1NTO - chains A and B of the 4 polymer chains in the assembly; structure by X-ray diffraction, 1.94 A resolution.

Chain A (and B):
Protein: NAD-dependent alcohol dehydrogenase
Organism: Sulfolobus solfataricus
Notes: EC 1.1.1.1; chain B of this document is another copy of the same molecule, construct and numbering; everything in this record applies to it too
UniProt: P39462 (ADH_SULSO); residue numbers follow UniProt; this construct covers 1-347
Amino-acid sequence (347 residues; row label = number of the first residue in the row):
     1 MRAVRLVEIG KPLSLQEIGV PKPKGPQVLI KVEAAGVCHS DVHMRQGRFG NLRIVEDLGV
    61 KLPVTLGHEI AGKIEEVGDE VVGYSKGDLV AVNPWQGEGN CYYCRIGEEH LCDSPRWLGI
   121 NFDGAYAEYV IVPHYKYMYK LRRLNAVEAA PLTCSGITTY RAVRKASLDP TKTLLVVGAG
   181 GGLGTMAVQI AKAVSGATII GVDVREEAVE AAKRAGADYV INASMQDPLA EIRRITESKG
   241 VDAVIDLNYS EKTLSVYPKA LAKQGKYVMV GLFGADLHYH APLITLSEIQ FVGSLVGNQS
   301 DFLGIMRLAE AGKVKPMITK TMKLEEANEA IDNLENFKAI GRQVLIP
Construct notes: engineered mutation Tyr249 (Asn in P39462)
Ion coordination: Zn2+ site 1: Cys38, His68, Glu69, Cys154; Zn2+ site 2: Glu98, Cys101, Cys104, Cys112
Curated features (UniProtKB/Swiss-Prot):
  - binding site (Zn(2+)): Cys38, His68, Glu98, Cys101, Cys104, Cys112, Cys154
  - modified residue (N6-methyllysine): Lys11, Lys213

Chain A / chain B interface:
Contacting residue pairs - 109 pairs, chain A then chain B:
  Asn51(A) - Pro282(B)
  Asn51(A) - Leu286(B)
  Leu52(A) - Leu286(B)  hydrophobic
  Tyr102(A) - Thr171(B)
  Tyr102(A) - Lys172(B)
  Tyr102(A) - Lys239(B)
  Tyr103(A) - Lys239(B)
  Tyr103(A) - Ala262(B)
  Tyr103(A) - Lys263(B)  hydrogen bond (side chain-backbone)
  Tyr103(A) - Gln264(B)
  Ile106(A) - Gln264(B)
  Glu108(A) - Gln264(B)  hydrogen bond
  His110(A) - Glu288(B)  salt bridge
  Leu111(A) - Lys263(B)  hydrogen bond (backbone-side chain)
  Leu111(A) - Gln264(B)
  Leu111(A) - Glu288(B)
  Cys112(A) - Lys263(B)
  Asp113(A) - Lys263(B)  salt bridge
  Arg161(A) - Gln264(B)
  Arg161(A) - Glu288(B)  salt bridge
  Lys165(A) - Glu288(B)  salt bridge
  Thr171(A) - Tyr102(B)  hydrogen bond
  Lys172(A) - Tyr102(B)
  Lys239(A) - Tyr102(B)
  Lys239(A) - Tyr103(B)
  Tyr249(A) - Ala281(B)
  Tyr249(A) - Pro282(B)
  Tyr249(A) - Thr285(B)
  Ala262(A) - Tyr103(B)
  Lys263(A) - Tyr103(B)  hydrogen bond (backbone-side chain)
  Lys263(A) - Leu111(B)  hydrogen bond (side chain-backbone)
  Lys263(A) - Cys112(B)  hydrogen bond (side chain-backbone)
  Lys263(A) - Asp113(B)  salt bridge
  Gln264(A) - Tyr103(B)
  Gln264(A) - Ile106(B)
  Gln264(A) - Glu108(B)
  Gln264(A) - Leu111(B)
  Gln264(A) - Arg161(B)
  Met269(A) - Ala281(B)  hydrophobic
  Met269(A) - Thr285(B)
  Gly271(A) - Thr285(B)  hydrogen bond (backbone-side chain)
  Leu272(A) - Pro282(B)
  Leu272(A) - Thr285(B)
  Leu272(A) - Leu286(B)  hydrophobic
  Phe273(A) - Pro282(B)
  Gly274(A) - His280(B)
  Ala275(A) - His280(B)  hydrogen bond (backbone-side chain)
  Ala275(A) - Ala281(B)  hydrogen bond (backbone-backbone)
  Ala275(A) - Pro282(B)
  Asp276(A) - Tyr279(B)
  Asp276(A) - His280(B)  salt bridge
  Leu277(A) - Leu277(B)
  Leu277(A) - His278(B)
  Leu277(A) - Tyr279(B)  hydrogen bond (backbone-backbone)
  Leu277(A) - Ile284(B)  hydrophobic
  His278(A) - Leu277(B)
  His278(A) - His278(B)  hydrogen bond
  Tyr279(A) - Asp276(B)
  Tyr279(A) - Leu277(B)  hydrogen bond (backbone-backbone)
  His280(A) - Ala275(B)
  His280(A) - Asp276(B)  salt bridge
  Ala281(A) - Tyr249(B)  hydrophobic
  Ala281(A) - Met269(B)  hydrophobic
  Ala281(A) - Ala275(B)  hydrogen bond (backbone-backbone)
  Pro282(A) - Asn51(B)
  Pro282(A) - Tyr249(B)
  Pro282(A) - Leu272(B)
  Pro282(A) - Phe273(B)
  Pro282(A) - Ala275(B)
  Ile284(A) - Leu277(B)  hydrophobic
  Ile284(A) - Gly293(B)
  Thr285(A) - Tyr249(B)
  Thr285(A) - Met269(B)
  Thr285(A) - Gly271(B)  hydrogen bond (side chain-backbone)
  Thr285(A) - Leu272(B)
  Thr285(A) - Gly293(B)
  Thr285(A) - Ser294(B)
  Thr285(A) - Leu295(B)
  Leu286(A) - Asn51(B)
  Leu286(A) - Leu52(B)  hydrophobic
  Leu286(A) - Leu111(B)
  Leu286(A) - Leu272(B)  hydrophobic
  Leu286(A) - Leu295(B)  hydrophobic
  Glu288(A) - His110(B)  salt bridge
  Glu288(A) - Leu111(B)
  Glu288(A) - Arg161(B)  salt bridge
  Glu288(A) - Lys165(B)  salt bridge
  Glu288(A) - Gly293(B)
  Glu288(A) - Ser294(B)
  Glu288(A) - Leu295(B)
  Ile289(A) - Phe291(B)
  Ile289(A) - Val292(B)
  Ile289(A) - Gly293(B)  hydrogen bond (backbone-backbone)
  Gln290(A) - Gln290(B)
  Gln290(A) - Phe291(B)
  Gln290(A) - Val292(B)
  Phe291(A) - Ile289(B)
  Phe291(A) - Gln290(B)
  Phe291(A) - Phe291(B)  hydrogen bond (backbone-backbone)
  Val292(A) - Ile289(B)
  Val292(A) - Gln290(B)
  Gly293(A) - Ile284(B)
  Gly293(A) - Thr285(B)
  Gly293(A) - Glu288(B)
  Gly293(A) - Ile289(B)  hydrogen bond (backbone-backbone)
  Ser294(A) - Thr285(B)
  Leu295(A) - Thr285(B)
  Leu295(A) - Leu286(B)  hydrophobic
  Leu295(A) - Glu288(B)
Also at the interface, not in a pair above, chain A (47 interface residues in all): Phe49, Asp242, Leu254, Val270
Also at the interface, not in a pair above, chain B (48 interface residues in all): Phe49, Asp242, Leu254, Val270, Gly274, Leu283

Summary:
The interface between chain A and chain B involves 47 residues on one side and 48 on the other, with 18
hydrogen bonds and 10 salt bridges. Among the polar pairs are His110(A)-Glu288(B), Asp113(A)-Lys263(B) and
Arg161(A)-Glu288(B).
Both chains are NAD-dependent alcohol dehydrogenase (Sulfolobus solfataricus). Entry 1NTO (N249Y mutant of
alcohol dehydrogenase from the archaeon sulfolobus solfataricus-monoclinic crystal form) was determined by
X-ray diffraction together with 1NVG from the same study.
